PDB entry 5I94 | X-ray diffraction, 2.98 A resolution | chains B and C of the 4 polymer chains in the assembly

== Chain B (and C) ==
Molecule: Glutaminase kidney isoform, mitochondrial
Source organism: Homo sapiens
Notes: EC 3.5.1.2; chain C of this document is another copy of the same molecule, construct and numbering; everything in this record applies to it too
UniProt: O94925 (GLSK_HUMAN), isoform O94925-3; residues 71-597 here correspond to UniProt positions 72-598 (UniProt number = residue number + 1)
Chain sequence (539 residues; each row starts with the number of its first residue):
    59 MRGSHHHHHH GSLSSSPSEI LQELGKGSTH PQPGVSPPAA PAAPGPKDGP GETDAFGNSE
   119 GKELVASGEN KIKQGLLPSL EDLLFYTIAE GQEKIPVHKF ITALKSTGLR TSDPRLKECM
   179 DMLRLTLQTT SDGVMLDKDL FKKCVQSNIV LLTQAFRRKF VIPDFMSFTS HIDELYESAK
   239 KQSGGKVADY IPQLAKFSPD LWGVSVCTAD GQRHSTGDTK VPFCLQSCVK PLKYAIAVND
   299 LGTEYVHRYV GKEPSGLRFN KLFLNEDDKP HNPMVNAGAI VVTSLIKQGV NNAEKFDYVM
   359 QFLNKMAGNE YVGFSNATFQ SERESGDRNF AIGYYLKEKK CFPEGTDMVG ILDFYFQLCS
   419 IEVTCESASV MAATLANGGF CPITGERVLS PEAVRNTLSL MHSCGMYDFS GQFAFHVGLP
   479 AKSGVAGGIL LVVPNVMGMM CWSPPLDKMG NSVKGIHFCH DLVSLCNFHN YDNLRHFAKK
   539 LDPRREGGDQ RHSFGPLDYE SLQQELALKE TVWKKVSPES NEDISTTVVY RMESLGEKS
Not modelled in the structure: 59-135, 546-597
Differences from the reference sequence: initiating methionine (59); expression tag (60-70); conflict A267 (Val268 in O94925)
Small-molecule neighbours: UPGL-00019 (69V; 2-phenyl-N-{5-[4-({5-[(phenylacetyl)amino]-1,3,4-thiadiazol-2-yl}oxy)piperidin-1-yl]-1,3,4-thiadiazol-2-yl}acetamide): F317, K319, L320, F321, L322, N323, E324, D326, Y393
Curated features (UniProtKB/Swiss-Prot):
  - region: G314 to F321 (Highly mobile activation loop)
  - binding site (substrate): S285, N334, E380, N387, Y413, Y465, V483
  - site: L71, S72 (Cleavage)
  - modified residue: K129 (N6-succinyllysine), K163 (N6-succinyllysine), K310 (N6-acetyllysine)

== Interface between chain B and chain C ==
Pairs across the interface - 19 pairs, chain B then chain C:
  K319(B) with K397(C)
  F321(B) with Y393(C), hydrophobic
  D385(B) with Y392(C); K395(C), salt bridge; E396(C)
  R386(B) with E396(C)
  F388(B) with Y392(C), hydrophobic
  A389(B) with A389(C); Y392(C); Y393(C)
  Y392(B) with D385(C); F388(C), hydrophobic; A389(C); Y392(C), hydrophobic
  Y393(B) with F321(C), hydrophobic; A389(C)
  K395(B) with D385(C), salt bridge
  E396(B) with D385(C); R386(C)
Other interface residues (no listed pair), chain B (11 interface residues in all): L320
Other interface residues (no listed pair), chain C (12 interface residues in all): L320, D326

== Overview ==
11 residues of chain B and 12 residues of chain C are in contact; the contacts include 2 salt bridges. Its one
salt-bridged contact is D385(B)-K395(C). Chain B binds UPGL-00019. From UniProt: 7 substrate-binding residues
on chain B.
Both chains are Glutaminase kidney isoform, mitochondrial (Homo sapiens). Entry 5I94 (Crystal structure of
human glutaminase C in complex with the inhibitor UPGL-00019) was determined by X-ray diffraction (same
publication as 5FI2, 5FI6 and 5FI7).
